4B9K - chains B and C of the 3 polymer chains in the assembly; structure by X-ray diffraction, 2.00 A resolution.

# Chain B
Name: Transcription elongation factor B polypeptide 1
From: Homo sapiens
UniProtKB: Q15369 (ELOC_HUMAN); residue numbers follow UniProt; this construct covers 17-112
Sequence (97 residues; each row starts with the number of its first residue):
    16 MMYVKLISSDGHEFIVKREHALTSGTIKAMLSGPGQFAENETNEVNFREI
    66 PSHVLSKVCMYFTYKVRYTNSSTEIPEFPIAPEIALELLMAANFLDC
Not modelled in the structure: 48-56
Sequence notes: expression tag (16)

# Chain C
Name: Von hippel-lindau disease tumor suppressor
From: Homo sapiens
UniProtKB: P40337 (VHL_HUMAN); residue numbers follow UniProt; this construct covers 54-213
Sequence (171 residues; numbered 43 to 213; the number before each row is that of its first residue):
    43 SMSENLYFQGSMEAGRPRPVLRSVNSREPSQVIFCNRSPRVVLPVWLNFD
    93 GEPQPYPTLPPGTGRRIHSYRGHLWLFRDAGTHDGLLVNQTELFVPSLNV
   143 DGQPIFANITLPVYTLKERCLQVVRSLVKPENYRRLDIVRSLYEDLEDHP
   193 NVQKDLERLTQERIAHQRMGD
Not modelled in the structure: 43-61, 142-144, 203-213
Sequence notes: expression tag (43-53)
Modified residues: C77 (s-(dimethylarsenic)cysteine; CAS)
Swiss-Prot annotation at these positions:
  - region: T157 to V166 (Interaction with Elongin BC complex)
  - natural variant: L63 (L63P: In PCC), R64 (R64P: In PCC), S65 (S65A: In PCC; S65L: In VHLD; S65W: In VHLD), V66 to Q73 (deletion: In VHLD), S68 (S68W: In PCC and VHLD), E70 (E70K: In VHLD), V74 (V74G: In VHLD), I75 (deletion: In VHLD), F76 (F76I: In VHLD; F76L: In VHLD; F76S: In VHLD; deletion: In VHLD), N78 (N78H: In VHLD; N78S: In VHLD; N78T: In VHLD), R79 (R79P: In VHLD), S80 (S80I: In VHLD; S80N: In PCC and VHLD; S80R: In VHLD), 64 further natural variant entries in UniProt
  - mutagenesis: Y98 (Y98N: No interaction with HIF1A. No HIF1A degradation)
Ligand contacts: TG0 ((2S,4R)-1-(3-amino-2-methylbenzoyl)-4-hydroxy-N-(4-(4-methylthiazol-5-yl)benzyl)pyrrolidine-2-carboxamide): F76, P86, W88, F91, Q96, Y98, P99, L101, R107, I109, H110, S111, Y112, H115, W117
What the authors report for this chain:
  - binding site for TG0: Q96, P99

# Interface between chain B and chain C
Contacting residue pairs - 36 pairs, chain B then chain C:
  Y76(B) with Y156(C), hydrogen bond (side chain-backbone); T157(C); L158(C), hydrogen bond (side chain-backbone)
  Y79(B) with V155(C), hydrophobic
  Y83(B) with V155(C)
  S86(B) with Q132(C), hydrogen bond
  T88(B) with N150(C)
  E89(B) with R79(C)
  I90(B) with L153(C); V155(C), hydrophobic
  E92(B) with P81(C); R82(C), salt bridge; L153(C); R161(C), salt bridge
  F93(B) with L158(C), hydrophobic; R161(C), hydrogen bond (backbone-side chain)
  I95(B) with R161(C); C162(C), hydrophobic; V165(C)
  P97(B) with L169(C), hydrophobic
  A100(B) with V165(C), hydrophobic
  L101(B) with L178(C), hydrophobic
  L103(B) with C162(C), hydrophobic
  L104(B) with K159(C); C162(C); L163(C), hydrophobic; L184(C), hydrophobic
  M105(B) with D179(C); I180(C), hydrophobic
  A107(B) with L158(C), hydrophobic; K159(C)
  N108(B) with K159(C), hydrogen bond; L184(C)
  C112(B) with T157(C); L158(C), hydrogen bond (backbone-backbone); K159(C), hydrogen bond (backbone-backbone)
Interface residues without a listed pair, chain B (23 interface residues in all): V73, K80, T84, P91
Interface residues without a listed pair, chain C (25 interface residues in all): T152, P154, Q164, V166, V181

# Summary
23 residues of chain B and 25 residues of chain C are in contact; the contacts include 7 hydrogen bonds and 2
salt bridges. Polar contacts include E92(B)-R82(C), E92(B)-R161(C) and Y76(B)-Y156(C). Bound to chain C:
compound TG0. From UniProt: one mutagenesis site on chain C. From the paper: a binding site for TG0 at Q96(C)
and P99(C).
Chain B is Transcription elongation factor B polypeptide 1 and chain C is Von hippel-lindau disease tumor
suppressor, both from Homo sapiens; the structure, pVHL-ELOB-ELOC
complex_(2S,4R)-1-(3-amino-2-methylbenzoyl)-4-hydroxy-N-(4-(4-methylthiazol-5-yl)benzyl)pyrrolidine-2-carboxamide
bound, was determined by X-ray diffraction together with 4B95 from the same study.
